Entry 8AYD (X-ray diffraction, 2.80 A resolution); this record covers chains BA and CA of the 3 polymer chains in the assembly.

[Chain BA (and CA)]
Protein: 3-hydroxyacyl-[acyl-carrier-protein] dehydratase FabZ
Organism: Candidatus Kuenenia stuttgartiensis
Notes: EC 4.2.1.59, 4.2.1.-; chain CA of this document is another copy of the same molecule, construct and numbering; everything in this record applies to it too
UniProtKB: Q1Q2X5 (Q1Q2X5_KUEST); residues 2-148 here correspond to UniProt positions 3-149 (UniProt number = residue number + 1)
Amino-acid sequence (156 residues; row label = number of the first residue in the row):
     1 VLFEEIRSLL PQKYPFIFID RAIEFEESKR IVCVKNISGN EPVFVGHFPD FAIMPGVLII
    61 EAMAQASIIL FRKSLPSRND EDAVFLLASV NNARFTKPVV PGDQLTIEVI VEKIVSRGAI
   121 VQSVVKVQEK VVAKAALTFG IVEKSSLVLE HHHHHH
Not modelled in the structure: 76-82, 146-156 (chain CA: 1-9, 76-82, 155-156)
Construct notes: expression tag (1, 149-156)

[How chain BA and chain CA interact]
Contacting residue pairs - 63 pairs, chain BA then chain CA:
  Pro11(BA) - Gly46(CA)
  Pro11(BA) - Phe48(CA)
  Pro11(BA) - Pro49(CA)
  Gln12(BA) - Gly46(CA)
  Gln12(BA) - His47(CA)
  Gln12(BA) - Phe48(CA)
  Lys13(BA) - Gly46(CA)  hydrogen bond (backbone-backbone)
  Tyr14(BA) - Gly46(CA)
  Pro15(BA) - Pro42(CA)
  Phe16(BA) - Val43(CA)  hydrophobic
  Phe16(BA) - His47(CA)
  Phe16(BA) - Pro55(CA)  hydrophobic
  Phe16(BA) - Leu58(CA)  hydrophobic
  Pro42(BA) - Pro15(CA)
  Val43(BA) - Phe16(CA)  hydrophobic
  Val45(BA) - Pro15(CA)
  Gly46(BA) - Gln12(CA)
  Gly46(BA) - Lys13(CA)  hydrogen bond (backbone-backbone)
  Gly46(BA) - Tyr14(CA)
  His47(BA) - Gln12(CA)
  His47(BA) - Phe16(CA)
  Phe48(BA) - Pro11(CA)
  Phe48(BA) - Gln12(CA)
  Pro49(BA) - Pro11(CA)
  Asp50(BA) - Lys144(CA)
  Ile53(BA) - Leu86(CA)  hydrophobic
  Pro55(BA) - Phe16(CA)  hydrophobic
  Val57(BA) - Phe16(CA)  hydrophobic
  Val57(BA) - Val57(CA)
  Val57(BA) - Ile60(CA)  hydrophobic
  Val57(BA) - Glu61(CA)
  Val57(BA) - Leu87(CA)  hydrophobic
  Leu58(BA) - Phe16(CA)  hydrophobic
  Ile60(BA) - Val57(CA)  hydrophobic
  Glu61(BA) - Val57(CA)
  Val84(BA) - Phe48(CA)  hydrophobic
  Val84(BA) - Phe51(CA)  hydrophobic
  Leu86(BA) - Phe48(CA)  hydrophobic
  Leu86(BA) - Ile53(CA)  hydrophobic
  Leu87(BA) - Phe95(CA)
  Ala88(BA) - Arg94(CA)
  Ala88(BA) - Phe95(CA)  hydrogen bond (backbone-backbone)
  Ser89(BA) - Ala93(CA)  hydrogen bond (side chain-backbone)
  Ser89(BA) - Arg94(CA)  hydrogen bond
  Val90(BA) - Val90(CA)
  Val90(BA) - Asn92(CA)
  Val90(BA) - Ala93(CA)  hydrogen bond (backbone-backbone)
  Asn91(BA) - Asn91(CA)
  Asn91(BA) - Asn92(CA)  hydrogen bond
  Asn91(BA) - Arg94(CA)  hydrogen bond
  Asn92(BA) - Val90(CA)
  Asn92(BA) - Asn91(CA)
  Ala93(BA) - Ala88(CA)
  Ala93(BA) - Ser89(CA)
  Ala93(BA) - Val90(CA)  hydrogen bond (backbone-backbone)
  Ala93(BA) - Asn91(CA)
  Arg94(BA) - Ala88(CA)  hydrogen bond (side chain-backbone)
  Phe95(BA) - Leu87(CA)
  Phe95(BA) - Ala88(CA)  hydrogen bond (backbone-backbone)
  Lys97(BA) - His153(CA)  hydrogen bond
  Val100(BA) - Glu150(CA)
  Val100(BA) - His154(CA)
  Asp103(BA) - His154(CA)  salt bridge
Other interface residues (no listed pair), chain BA (36 interface residues in all): Phe51, Pro98
Other interface residues (no listed pair), chain CA (35 interface residues in all): Val45, Ser146

[Overview]
The interface between chain BA and chain CA involves 36 residues on one side and 35 on the other; the contacts
include 12 hydrogen bonds and 1 salt bridge. Polar contacts include Asp103(BA)-His154(CA), Ser89(BA)-Ala93(CA)
and Ser89(BA)-Arg94(CA).
Both chains are 3-hydroxyacyl-[acyl-carrier-protein] dehydratase FabZ (Candidatus Kuenenia stuttgartiensis).
Entry 8AYD (Anammox-specific FabZ from the annamox bacterium Kuenenia stuttgartiensis) was determined by X-ray
diffraction together with 8AYB, 8AYC, 8AYI and 7QV0 from the same study.
